Entry 1W8K (X-ray diffraction, 1.80 A resolution); this record covers chain A.

== Chain A ==
Molecule: Apical membrane antigen 1
Organism: Plasmodium vivax
Notes: fragment: ectoplasmic region, residues 1-445
UniProt: Q9TY14 (Q9TY14); residues 43-487 here correspond to UniProt positions 1-445 (UniProt number = residue number - 42)
Chain sequence (447 residues; numbered 41 to 487; the number before each row is that of its first residue):
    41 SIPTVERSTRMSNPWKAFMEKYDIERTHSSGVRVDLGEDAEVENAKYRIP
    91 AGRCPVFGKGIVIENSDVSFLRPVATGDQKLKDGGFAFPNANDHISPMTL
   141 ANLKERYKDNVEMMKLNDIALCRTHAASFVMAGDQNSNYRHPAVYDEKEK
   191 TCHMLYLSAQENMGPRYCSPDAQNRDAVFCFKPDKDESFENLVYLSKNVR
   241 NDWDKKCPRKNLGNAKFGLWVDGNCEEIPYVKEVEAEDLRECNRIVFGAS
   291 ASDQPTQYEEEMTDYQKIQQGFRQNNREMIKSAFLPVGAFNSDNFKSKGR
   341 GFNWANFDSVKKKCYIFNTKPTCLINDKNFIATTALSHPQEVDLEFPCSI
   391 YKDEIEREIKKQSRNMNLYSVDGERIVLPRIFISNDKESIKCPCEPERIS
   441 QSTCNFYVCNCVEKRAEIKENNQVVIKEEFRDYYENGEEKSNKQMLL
Disordered / not traced: 41-42, 117-123, 171-176, 204-206, 210-215, 297-334, 403-413, 476-487
Sequence notes: conflict Ser52 (Gly10 in Q9TY14), Asp472 (Asn430 in Q9TY14); engineered mutation Asn178 (Ser136 in Q9TY14), Asp226 (Asn184 in Q9TY14), Gln441 (Asn399 in Q9TY14)
Disulfide bonds: Cys94-Cys247, Cys162-Cys192, Cys208-Cys220, Cys265-Cys363, Cys282-Cys354, Cys388-Cys444, Cys432-Cys449, Cys434-Cys451

== Overview ==
Chain A is Apical membrane antigen 1 (Plasmodium vivax); the structure, Crystal structure of apical membrane
antigen 1 from Plasmodium vivax, was determined by X-ray diffraction, deposited together with 1W81.
